PDB entry 8RAL | X-ray diffraction, 2.10 A resolution | chains A and C of the 3 polymer chains in the assembly

[Chain A]
Molecule: H-2 class II histocompatibility antigen, A-B alpha chain
From: Mus musculus
UniProtKB: P14434 (HA2B_MOUSE); residues -1 to 193 here correspond to UniProt positions 24-218 (UniProt number = residue number + 25)
Sequence (195 residues; numbered -1 to 193; the number before each row is that of its first residue; numbers below 1 keep their minus sign (Glu-1 is residue -1)):
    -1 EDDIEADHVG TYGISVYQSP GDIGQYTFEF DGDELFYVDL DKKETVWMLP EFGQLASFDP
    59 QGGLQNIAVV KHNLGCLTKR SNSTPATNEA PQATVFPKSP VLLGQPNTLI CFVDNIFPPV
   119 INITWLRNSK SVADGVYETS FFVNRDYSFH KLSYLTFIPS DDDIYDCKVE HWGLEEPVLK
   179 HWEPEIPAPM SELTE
Disordered / not traced: -1 to 2, 182-193
Differences from the reference sequence: engineered mutation Cys74 (Val99 in P14434)
UniProt features mapped onto this chain:
  - region: Glu181 to Glu193 (Connecting peptide)
  - glycosylation: Asn120 (N-linked (GlcNAc...) asparagine)
Disulfides: Cys109-Cys165
Covalently attached groups: N-acetylglucosamine (NAG) linked to Asn120

[Chain C]
Molecule: CL3E peptide
From: synthetic construct
Sequence (13 residues; each row starts with the number of its first residue; numbers below 1 keep their minus sign (Gly-1 is residue -1)):
    -1 GLYLEAVPLQ VGC

[How chain A and chain C interact]
Pairs across the interface (32; chain A residue first):
  Tyr10(A) with Glu3(C); Ala4(C), hydrogen bond (backbone-backbone)
  Tyr24(A) with Glu3(C)
  Phe26(A) with Tyr1(C), hydrophobic; Leu2(C); Glu3(C)
  Leu33(A) with Tyr1(C)
  Trp45(A) with Tyr1(C), hydrophobic
  Ala54(A) with Gly-1(C); Tyr1(C), hydrophobic
  Ser55(A) with Gly-1(C), hydrogen bond (backbone-backbone); Leu0(C); Tyr1(C), hydrogen bond (backbone-backbone)
  Phe56(A) with Leu0(C), hydrophobic; Tyr1(C); Glu3(C)
  Asp57(A) with Leu0(C)
  Gly60(A) with Glu3(C)
  Asn64(A) with Glu3(C); Ala4(C), hydrogen bond (side chain-backbone); Pro6(C)
  Val67(A) with Pro6(C), hydrophobic; Leu7(C); Gln8(C)
  His70(A) with Gln8(C); Val9(C), hydrogen bond (side chain-backbone)
  Asn71(A) with Leu7(C), hydrogen bond (side chain-backbone); Gln8(C); Val9(C), hydrogen bond (side chain-backbone)
  Cys74(A) with Val9(C); Cys11(C), disulfide
  Arg78(A) with Val9(C)
Other interface residues (no listed pair), chain A (20 interface residues in all): Phe34, Leu53, Ala66, Lys77
Other interface residues (no listed pair), chain C (13 interface residues in all): Val5, Gly10
Disulfides between the chains: Cys74(A)-Cys11(C)

[Summary]
The interface between chain A and chain C involves 20 residues on one side and 13 on the other, with 1
disulfide bond and 7 hydrogen bonds. Among the polar pairs are Asn64(A)-Ala4(C), His70(A)-Val9(C) and
Asn71(A)-Leu7(C). N-acetylglucosamine is covalently linked to Asn120(A).
Chain A is H-2 class II histocompatibility antigen, A-B alpha chain (Mus musculus) and chain C is CL3E peptide
(synthetic construct); the structure, CL3E peptide bound to the I-Ab murine MHC class II receptor, was
determined by X-ray diffraction.
